PDB entry 6OL0 | X-ray diffraction, 3.50 A resolution | chains C and D

[Chain C (and D)]
Name: Transporter, NadC family
Organism: Vibrio cholerae serotype O1 (strain ATCC 39315 / El Tor Inaba N16961)
Notes: chain D of this document is another copy of the same molecule, construct and numbering; everything in this record applies to it too
UniProt: Q9KNE0 (Q9KNE0_VIBCH); residues 14-462 here = UniProt positions 14-462
Chain sequence (449 residues; each row starts with the number of its first residue):
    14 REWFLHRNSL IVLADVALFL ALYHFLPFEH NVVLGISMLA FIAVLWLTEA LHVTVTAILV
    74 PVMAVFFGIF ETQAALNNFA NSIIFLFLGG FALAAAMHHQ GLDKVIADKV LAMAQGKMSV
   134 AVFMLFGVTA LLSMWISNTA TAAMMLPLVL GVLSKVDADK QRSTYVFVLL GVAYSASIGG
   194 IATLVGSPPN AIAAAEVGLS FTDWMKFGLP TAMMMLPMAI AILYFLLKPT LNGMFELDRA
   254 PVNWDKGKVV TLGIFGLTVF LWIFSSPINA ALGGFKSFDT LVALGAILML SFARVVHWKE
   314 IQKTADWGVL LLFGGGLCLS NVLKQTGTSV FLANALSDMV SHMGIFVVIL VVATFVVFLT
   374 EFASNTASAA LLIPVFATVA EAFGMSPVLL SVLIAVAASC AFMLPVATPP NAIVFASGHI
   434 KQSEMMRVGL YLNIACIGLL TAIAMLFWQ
Disordered / not traced: 14-18, 240-255
Metal / ion sites: Na+: Thr373, Ala376, Asn378, Ala420
Small-molecule neighbours: (2S)-2-hydroxybutanedioic acid (LMR): Ser150, Asn151, Thr152, Gly199, Pro201, Ser377, Asn378, Thr379, Pro422

[Chain C / chain D interface]
Residue-residue contacts - 70 pairs, chain C then chain D:
  Asn21(C) - Arg307(D)
  Ser22(C) - Phe305(D)
  Val25(C) - Phe305(D)  hydrophobic
  Ala63(C) - Arg307(D)  hydrogen bond (backbone-side chain)
  Leu64(C) - Ser304(D)
  Leu64(C) - Phe305(D)  hydrophobic
  His65(C) - Trp311(D)
  Thr67(C) - Trp311(D)
  Val68(C) - Leu301(D)
  Val68(C) - Ser304(D)
  Leu72(C) - Leu301(D)  hydrophobic
  Val75(C) - Leu301(D)  hydrophobic
  Val78(C) - Phe288(D)
  Val78(C) - Leu294(D)  hydrophobic
  Phe79(C) - Phe288(D)
  Phe79(C) - Leu294(D)  hydrophobic
  Glu84(C) - Lys289(D)  salt bridge
  Thr85(C) - Lys289(D)
  Thr85(C) - Ser290(D)  hydrogen bond (side chain-backbone)
  Thr85(C) - Leu294(D)
  Gln86(C) - Ala93(D)  hydrogen bond (side chain-backbone)
  Gln86(C) - Asn94(D)
  Gln86(C) - Ser95(D)  hydrogen bond (side chain-backbone)
  Leu89(C) - Ala93(D)
  Leu89(C) - Phe98(D)  hydrophobic
  Leu89(C) - Leu297(D)  hydrophobic
  Phe92(C) - Phe98(D)  hydrophobic
  Ala93(C) - Gln86(D)  hydrogen bond (backbone-side chain)
  Ala93(C) - Leu89(D)
  Ala93(C) - Asn90(D)
  Ala93(C) - Ala93(D)  hydrophobic
  Asn94(C) - Gln86(D)
  Ser95(C) - Gln86(D)  hydrogen bond (backbone-side chain)
  Phe98(C) - Leu89(D)  hydrophobic
  Phe98(C) - Phe92(D)  hydrophobic
  Phe288(C) - Val78(D)
  Phe288(C) - Phe79(D)  hydrophobic
  Lys289(C) - Glu84(D)  salt bridge
  Lys289(C) - Thr85(D)
  Ser290(C) - Thr85(D)
  Leu294(C) - Val78(D)  hydrophobic
  Leu294(C) - Thr85(D)
  Ile300(C) - Ile71(D)  hydrophobic
  Leu301(C) - Val68(D)
  Leu301(C) - Leu72(D)  hydrophobic
  Leu301(C) - Val75(D)  hydrophobic
  Ser304(C) - Leu64(D)
  Ser304(C) - Val68(D)
  Phe305(C) - Val25(D)  hydrophobic
  Arg307(C) - His19(D)
  Arg307(C) - Asn21(D)
  Arg307(C) - Ser22(D)
  Arg307(C) - Ala63(D)  hydrogen bond (side chain-backbone)
  Trp311(C) - His65(D)
  Trp311(C) - Thr67(D)
  Trp311(C) - Val68(D)  hydrophobic
  Trp311(C) - Ile71(D)  hydrophobic
  Trp311(C) - Gly321(D)
  Trp311(C) - Leu324(D)  hydrophobic
  Gln315(C) - Ala318(D)
  Gln315(C) - Asp319(D)  hydrogen bond
  Gln315(C) - Trp320(D)
  Gln315(C) - Gly321(D)  hydrogen bond (side chain-backbone)
  Ala318(C) - Gln315(D)
  Asp319(C) - Gln315(D)  hydrogen bond
  Trp320(C) - Gln315(D)
  Trp320(C) - Trp320(D)
  Gly321(C) - Trp311(D)
  Gly321(C) - Gln315(D)  hydrogen bond (backbone-side chain)
  Leu324(C) - Trp311(D)  hydrophobic
Other interface residues (no listed pair), chain C (43 interface residues in all): His19, Leu26, Ile71, Asn90, Leu101, Leu297
Other interface residues (no listed pair), chain D (43 interface residues in all): Leu101, Phe291, Ile300

[Summary]
The chain C/chain D interface involves 43 residues from each chain; the contacts include 11 hydrogen bonds and
2 salt bridges. Polar pairs include Glu84(C)-Lys289(D), Ala63(C)-Arg307(D) and Thr85(C)-Ser290(D). Chain C
binds (2S)-2-hydroxybutanedioic acid. The Na+ site is built by Thr373(C), Ala376(C), Asn378(C) and Ala420(C).
Both chains are Transporter, NadC family (Vibrio cholerae serotype O1 (strain ATCC 39315 / El Tor Inaba
N16961)). Entry 6OL0 (Structure of VcINDY bound to Malate) was determined by X-ray diffraction (same
publication as 6OKZ).
